5A85 - chain A; structure by X-ray diffraction, 1.72 A resolution.

[Chain A]
Molecule: Bromodomain-containing protein 4
Source organism: Homo sapiens
Notes: fragment: n-terminal bromodomain, residues 44-168
UniProt: O60885 (BRD4_HUMAN); numbering as in UniProt (aligned over 44-168)
Chain sequence (127 residues; each row starts with the number of its first residue):
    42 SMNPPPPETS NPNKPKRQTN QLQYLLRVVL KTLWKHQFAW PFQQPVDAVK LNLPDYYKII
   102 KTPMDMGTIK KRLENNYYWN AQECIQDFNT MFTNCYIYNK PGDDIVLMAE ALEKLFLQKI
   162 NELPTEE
Disordered / not traced: 168
Sequence notes: expression tag (42-43)
Small-molecule neighbours: 78J ((3R,4R)-3-(cyclohexylmethoxy)piperidin-4-yl]amino}-3-methyl-1,2-dihydro-1,7-naphthyridin-2-one): Trp81, Pro82, Phe83, Val87, Leu92, Leu94, Tyr97, Cys136, Tyr139, Asn140, Asp144, Asp145, Ile146, Met149
Swiss-Prot annotation at these positions:
  - site: Asn140 (Acetylated histone binding)
  - cross-link: Lys99 (Glycyl lysine isopeptide (Lys-Gly) (interchain with G-Cter in SUMO2))
  - natural variant: Asp145 (D145G: Found in a patient with a neurodevelopmental syndrome; uncertain significance)
  - mutagenesis: Asn140 (N140A: Abolishes binding to acetylated histones)

[Summary]
Chain A binds compound 78J. UniProt lists one mutagenesis site.
Chain A is Bromodomain-containing protein 4 (Homo sapiens); the structure, N-TERMINAL BROMODOMAIN OF HUMAN
BRD4 WITH 8-(3R,4R)-3-(cyclohexylmethoxy)piperidin-4-ylamino-3-methyl-1,2-dihydro-1,7- naphthyridin-2-one, was
determined by X-ray diffraction (same publication as 5A81, 5A82 and 5A83).
